Entry 2RVB (solution NMR); this record covers chains A and B.

[Chain A]
Name: DNA repair protein complementing XP-C cells
Source organism: Homo sapiens
UniProtKB: Q01831 (XPC_HUMAN); numbering as in UniProt (aligned over 109-156)
Chain sequence (52 residues; each row starts with the number of its first residue):
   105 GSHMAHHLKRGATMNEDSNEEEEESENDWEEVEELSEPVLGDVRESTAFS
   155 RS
Not modelled in the structure: 105-108
Differences from the reference sequence: expression tag (105-108)

[Chain B]
Name: General transcription factor IIH subunit 1
Source organism: Homo sapiens
UniProtKB: P32780 (TF2H1_HUMAN); residues 1-108 here = UniProt positions 1-108
Chain sequence (110 residues; numbered -1 to 108; the number before each row is that of its first residue; numbers below 1 keep their minus sign (Gly-1 is residue -1)):
    -1 GSMATSSEEVLLIVKKVRQKKQDGALYLMAERIAWAPEGKDRFTISHMYA
    49 DIKCQKISPEGKAKIQLQLVLHAGDTTNFHFSNESTAVKERDAVKDLLQQ
    99 LLPKFKRKAN
Not modelled in the structure: -1 to 0
Differences from the reference sequence: expression tag (-1 to 0)

[Chain A / chain B interface]
Contacting residue pairs - 54 pairs, chain A then chain B:
  Asn123(A) - Lys18(B)
  Asn123(A) - Lys19(B)
  Glu124(A) - Gln17(B)
  Glu124(A) - Lys18(B)
  Glu124(A) - Lys19(B)
  Glu124(A) - Gln20(B)
  Glu125(A) - Lys18(B)
  Glu126(A) - Lys19(B)
  Glu127(A) - Lys19(B)
  Glu127(A) - Lys62(B)
  Glu128(A) - Lys18(B)
  Glu128(A) - Lys19(B)
  Glu128(A) - Lys62(B)
  Glu128(A) - Gln64(B)
  Glu128(A) - Asn76(B)
  Ser129(A) - Lys60(B)
  Glu130(A) - Lys18(B)
  Glu130(A) - Asn76(B)
  Asp132(A) - Ser56(B)
  Asp132(A) - Pro57(B)
  Asp132(A) - Lys60(B)
  Trp133(A) - Lys54(B)
  Trp133(A) - Ile55(B)
  Trp133(A) - Ser56(B)
  Trp133(A) - Pro57(B)
  Trp133(A) - Gln64(B)
  Trp133(A) - Leu65(B)
  Trp133(A) - Gln66(B)
  Trp133(A) - Asn76(B)
  Glu134(A) - Lys54(B)
  Glu134(A) - Ile55(B)
  Glu134(A) - Pro57(B)
  Glu134(A) - Arg89(B)
  Glu135(A) - Gln53(B)
  Glu135(A) - Lys54(B)
  Val136(A) - Cys52(B)
  Val136(A) - Gln53(B)
  Val136(A) - Lys54(B)
  Val136(A) - Ile55(B)
  Val136(A) - Lys93(B)
  Val136(A) - Gln97(B)
  Glu137(A) - Lys51(B)
  Glu137(A) - Cys52(B)
  Glu137(A) - Gln97(B)
  Glu138(A) - Lys51(B)
  Glu138(A) - Gln97(B)
  Glu138(A) - Leu100(B)
  Glu138(A) - Pro101(B)
  Glu138(A) - Lys104(B)
  Leu139(A) - Gln97(B)
  Leu139(A) - Gln98(B)
  Leu139(A) - Pro101(B)
  Ser140(A) - Pro101(B)
  Glu141(A) - Lys102(B)
Also at the interface, not in a pair above, chain A (19 interface residues in all): Lys113
Also at the interface, not in a pair above, chain B (26 interface residues in all): Ile50

[In short]
The interface between chain A and chain B involves 19 residues on one side and 26 on the other.
Here chain A is DNA repair protein complementing XP-C cells and chain B is General transcription factor IIH
subunit 1, both from Homo sapiens. Entry 2RVB (Solution structure of the complex between XPC acidic domain and
TFIIH p62 PH domain) was determined by solution NMR.
